Entry 8HML (X-ray diffraction, 2.95 A resolution); this record covers chains A and D of the 4 polymer chains in the assembly.

[Chain A]
Protein: DNA-binding response OmpR family regulator
Organism: Saccharopolyspora erythraea NRRL 2338
UniProtKB: A4FQD5 (A4FQD5_SACEN); residue numbers follow UniProt; this construct covers 124-256
Amino-acid sequence (143 residues; each row starts with the number of its first residue; note: 1 number in that range is skipped by the numbering (no residue carries it; nothing is unmodelled there)):
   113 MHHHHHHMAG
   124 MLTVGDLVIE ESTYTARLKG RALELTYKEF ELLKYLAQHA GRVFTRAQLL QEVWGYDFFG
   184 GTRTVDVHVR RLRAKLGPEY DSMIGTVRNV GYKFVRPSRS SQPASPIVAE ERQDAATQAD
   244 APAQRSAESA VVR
Not modelled in the structure: 113-119, 180-182, 222-256
Construct notes: initiating methionine (113); expression tag (114-121)
Reported in the primary citation:
  - binding site for the 20-nt DNA strand (chain D): Thr-149, Lys-151, Trp-177, Gly-184, Thr-187, His-191, Arg-194
  - binding site for the 20-nt DNA strand: Arg-169, Arg-193, Arg-196, Thr-209, Arg-211, Asn-212, Tyr-215

[Chain D]
Molecule: 20-nt DNA strand
Sequence (20 nucleotides; row label = number of the first residue in the row):
     1 ACGTAACATC GCGGTAACAC

[How chain A and chain D interact]
Residue-residue contacts (14):
  Thr-149(A) / DC12(D)  hydrogen bond to the phosphate
  Thr-149(A) / DG13(D)  hydrogen bond to the phosphate
  Tyr-150(A) / DG13(D)  hydrogen bond to the phosphate
  Lys-151(A) / DG13(D)  salt bridge to the phosphate
  Lys-151(A) / DG14(D)  salt bridge to the phosphate
  Trp-177(A) / DG14(D)  hydrogen bond to the phosphate
  Gly-184(A) / DT15(D)  phosphate contact
  Arg-186(A) / DA17(D)  base contact
  Thr-187(A) / DG14(D)  hydrogen bond to the phosphate
  Val-190(A) / DT15(D)  base contact
  His-191(A) / DG13(D)  sugar contact
  His-191(A) / DG14(D)  phosphate contact
  Arg-194(A) / DG13(D)  base contact
  Arg-194(A) / DG14(D)  hydrogen bond to the base

[In short]
10 residues of chain A face 5 of chain D across their interface; the contacts include 6 hydrogen bonds and 2
salt bridges. Polar contacts include Arg-194(A)/DG14(D), Thr-149(A)/DC12(D) and Thr-149(A)/DG13(D). From the
paper: a binding site for the 20-nt DNA strand (chain D) at Thr-149(A), Lys-151(A) and Trp-177(A) among
others; a binding site for the 20-nt DNA strand at Arg-169(A), Arg-193(A) and Arg-196(A) among others.
Here chain A is DNA-binding response OmpR family regulator (Saccharopolyspora erythraea NRRL 2338) and chain D
is a 20-nt DNA strand. Entry 8HML (Co-crystal structure of the C terminal DNA binding domain of
Saccharopolyspora erythraea GlnR in complex with ...) was determined by X-ray diffraction (same publication as
8HIH).
